Entry 3T88 (X-ray diffraction, 2.00 A resolution); this record covers chains C and F of the 6 polymer chains in the assembly.

[Chain C (and F)]
Protein: 1,4-Dihydroxy-2-naphthoyl-CoA synthase
From: Escherichia coli
Notes: EC 4.1.3.36; chain F of this document is another copy of the same molecule, construct and numbering; everything in this record applies to it too
UniProt: P0ABU0 (MENB_ECOLI); numbering as in UniProt (aligned over 1-285)
Amino-acid sequence (289 residues; row label = number of the first residue in the row; numbers below 1 keep their minus sign (Gly-3 is residue -3)):
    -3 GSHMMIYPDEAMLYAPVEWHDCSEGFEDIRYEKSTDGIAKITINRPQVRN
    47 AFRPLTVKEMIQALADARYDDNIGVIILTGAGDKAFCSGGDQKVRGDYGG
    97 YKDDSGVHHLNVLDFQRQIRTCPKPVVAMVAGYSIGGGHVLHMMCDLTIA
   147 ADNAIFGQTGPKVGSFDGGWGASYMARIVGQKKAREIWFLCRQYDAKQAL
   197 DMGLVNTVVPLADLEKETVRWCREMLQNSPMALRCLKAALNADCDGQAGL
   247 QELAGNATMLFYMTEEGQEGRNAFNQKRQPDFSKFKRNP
Unresolved in the structure: -3 to 4
Differences from the reference sequence: expression tag (-3 to 0)
Small-molecule neighbours:
  - o-succinylbenzoyl-N-coenzyme A (S0N), molecule 1: Gln43, Val44, Arg45, Ala47, Phe48, Ser84, Gly85, Gly86, Asp87, Gln88, Lys89, Tyr97, Leu106, Val108, Leu109, Tyr129, Ile131, Gly132, Gly133, Thr155, Val159, Ser161, Phe162, Asp163, Gln189
  - o-succinylbenzoyl-N-coenzyme A (S0N), molecule 2: Thr254, Tyr258, Phe270
Reported in the primary citation:
  - binding site for o-succinylbenzoyl-N-coenzyme A: Phe48, Gly86, Tyr97, Leu106, Val108, Leu109, Gln112, Gly133, Ser161, Phe162, Asp163, Thr254, Tyr258
  - binding site for chloride ion: Gln154, Thr155, Gly156
  - catalytic residues: Gly86, Tyr97, Gly133, Tyr258
  - catalytic residues: Ser161 (proposed by the authors, not directly observed)
  - mutagenesis - Y97F, G156D: abolished catalytic activity

[How chain C and chain F interact]
Residue-residue contacts - 58 pairs, chain C then chain F:
  Arg64(C) with Pro285(F), hydrogen bond (side chain-backbone)
  Tyr65(C) with Pro285(F), hydrophobic
  Asp67(C) with Lys282(F), salt bridge; Arg283(F), hydrogen bond (backbone-side chain)
  Asn68(C) with Arg283(F)
  Ile69(C) with Arg283(F)
  Gly70(C) with Arg283(F)
  Pro119(C) with Pro285(F)
  Leu222(C) with Arg283(F)
  Gln223(C) with Phe278(F)
  Asn224(C) with Phe278(F)
  Ser225(C) with Phe257(F); Glu262(F), hydrogen bond; Phe278(F)
  Pro226(C) with Glu262(F); Phe278(F); Arg283(F)
  Met227(C) with Phe257(F), hydrophobic; Glu262(F), hydrogen bond (backbone-side chain)
  Arg230(C) with Asn284(F), hydrogen bond (side chain-backbone); Pro285(F), hydrogen bond (side chain-backbone)
  Ala238(C) with Leu246(F)
  Asp239(C) with Gln243(F), hydrogen bond
  Gln243(C) with Asp239(F), hydrogen bond
  Leu246(C) with Ala238(F); Leu246(F), hydrophobic; Leu249(F), hydrophobic
  Leu249(C) with Leu246(F), hydrophobic
  Ala253(C) with Leu256(F)
  Met255(C) with Asn284(F)
  Leu256(C) with Ala253(F); Leu256(F), hydrophobic; Phe257(F); Thr260(F)
  Phe257(C) with Ser225(F); Met227(F), hydrophobic; Leu256(F), hydrophobic
  Thr260(C) with Leu256(F)
  Glu262(C) with Ser225(F), hydrogen bond; Pro226(F); Met227(F), hydrogen bond (side chain-backbone)
  Phe278(C) with Gln223(F); Asn224(F); Ser225(F); Pro226(F)
  Lys282(C) with Asp67(F)
  Arg283(C) with Asp67(F); Asn68(F); Ile69(F); Gly70(F); Leu222(F); Pro226(F)
  Asn284(C) with Arg230(F), hydrogen bond (backbone-side chain); Met255(F)
  Pro285(C) with Arg64(F), hydrogen bond (backbone-side chain); Tyr65(F), hydrophobic; Pro119(F); Arg230(F), hydrogen bond (backbone-side chain)
Interface residues without a listed pair, chain C (34 interface residues in all): Lys120, Ala228, Ala250, Met259
Interface residues without a listed pair, chain F (34 interface residues in all): Lys120, Ala228, Ala250, Met259

[Overview]
Chain C and chain F each contribute 34 residues to their interface; the contacts include 13 hydrogen bonds and
1 salt bridge. Among the polar pairs are Asp67(C)-Lys282(F), Arg64(C)-Pro285(F) and Asp67(C)-Arg283(F). Chain
C binds o-succinylbenzoyl-N-coenzyme A. From the paper: catalytic residues Gly86(C), Tyr97(C) and Gly133(C)
among others; Y97F and G156D of chain C abolish catalytic activity.
Chain C and chain F are both 1,4-Dihydroxy-2-naphthoyl-CoA synthase (Escherichia coli); the structure, Crystal
structure of Escherichia coli MenB in complex with substrate analogue, OSB-NCoA, was determined by X-ray
diffraction, deposited together with 3T89, 3T8A and 3T8B.
